6M8S - chains C and D of the 15 polymer chains in the assembly; structure by X-ray diffraction, 3.71 A resolution.

[Chain C (and D)]
Name: Guanine nucleotide-binding protein G(I)/G(S)/G(T) subunit beta-1
Organism: Homo sapiens
Notes: chain D of this document is another copy of the same molecule, construct and numbering; everything in this record applies to it too
UniProtKB: P62873 (GBB1_HUMAN); numbering as in UniProt (aligned over 2-340)
Chain sequence (350 residues; row label = number of the first residue in the row; numbers below 1 keep their minus sign (Met-9 is residue -9)):
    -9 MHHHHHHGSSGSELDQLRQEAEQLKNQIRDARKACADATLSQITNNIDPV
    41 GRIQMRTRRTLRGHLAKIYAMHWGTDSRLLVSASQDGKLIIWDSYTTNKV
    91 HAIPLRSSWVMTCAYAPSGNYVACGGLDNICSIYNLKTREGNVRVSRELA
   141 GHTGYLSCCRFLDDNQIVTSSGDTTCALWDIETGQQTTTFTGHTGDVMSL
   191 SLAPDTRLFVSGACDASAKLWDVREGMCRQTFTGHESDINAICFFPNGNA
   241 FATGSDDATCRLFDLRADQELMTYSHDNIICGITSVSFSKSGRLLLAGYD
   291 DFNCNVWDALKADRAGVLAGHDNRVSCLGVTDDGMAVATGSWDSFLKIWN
Disordered / not traced: -9 to 1, 128-133
Construct notes: expression tag (-9 to 1)
UniProt features mapped onto this chain:
  - modified residue: Ser2 (N-acetylserine), His266 (Phosphohistidine)
  - natural variant: Leu30 (L30F: In MRD42; uncertain significance), Arg52 (R52G: In MRD42), Gly64 (G64V: In MRD42), Asp76 (D76E: In MRD42; D76G: In MRD42), Gly77 (G77S: In MRD42), Lys78 (K78R: In MRD42), Ile80 (I80N: In MRD42; I80T: In MRD42), His91 (H91R: In MRD42; uncertain significance), Ala92 (A92T: In MRD42), Pro94 (P94S: In MRD42), Leu95 (L95P: In MRD42), Arg96 (R96L: In MRD42), 5 further natural variant entries in UniProt
What the authors report for this chain:
  - mutagenesis - R42D/R46D: decreased binding to BTB/POZ domain-containing protein KCTD12
  - self-association interface (contacts with another copy of this molecule): Arg42

[How chain C and chain D interact]
Residue-residue contacts - 7 pairs, chain C then chain D:
  Trp99(C) - Asp312(D)  hydrogen bond
  Ala140(C) - Gln44(D)  hydrogen bond (backbone-side chain)
  Gly141(C) - Arg42(D)
  Gly141(C) - Gln44(D)
  Thr143(C) - Arg304(D)
  Thr143(C) - Val307(D)
  Gln176(C) - Arg42(D)  hydrogen bond
Other interface residues (no listed pair), chain C (7 interface residues in all): Asn119, His142

[Overview]
7 residues of chain C face 5 of chain D across their interface; the contacts include 3 hydrogen bonds. Among
the polar pairs are Trp99(C)-Asp312(D), Ala140(C)-Gln44(D) and Gln176(C)-Arg42(D). The paper reports that
R42D/R46D of chain C reduce binding to BTB/POZ domain-containing protein KCTD12; a self-association interface
involving Arg42(C).
Both chains are Guanine nucleotide-binding protein G(I)/G(S)/G(T) subunit beta-1 (Homo sapiens). Entry 6M8S
(Crystal structure of the KCTD12 H1 domain in complex with Gbeta1gamma2 subunits) was determined by X-ray
diffraction, deposited together with 6M8R.
